PDB entry 8TOE | electron microscopy, 2.90 A resolution | chains H and J of the 9 polymer chains in the assembly

# Chain H
Protein: DNA-directed RNA polymerase subunit alpha
From: Escherichia coli (strain K12)
Notes: EC 2.7.7.6
UniProtKB: P0A7Z4 (RPOA_ECOLI); residues 1-329 here = UniProt positions 1-329
Chain sequence (329 residues; row label = number of the first residue in the row):
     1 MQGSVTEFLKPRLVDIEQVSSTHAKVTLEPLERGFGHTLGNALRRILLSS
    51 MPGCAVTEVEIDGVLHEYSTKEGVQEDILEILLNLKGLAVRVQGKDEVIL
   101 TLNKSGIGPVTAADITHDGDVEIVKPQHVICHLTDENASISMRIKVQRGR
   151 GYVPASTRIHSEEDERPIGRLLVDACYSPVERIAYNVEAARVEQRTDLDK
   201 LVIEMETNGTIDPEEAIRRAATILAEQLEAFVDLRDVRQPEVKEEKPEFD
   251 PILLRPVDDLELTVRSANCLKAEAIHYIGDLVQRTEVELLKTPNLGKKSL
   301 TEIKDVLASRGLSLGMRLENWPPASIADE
Unresolved in the structure: 1-3, 159-170, 235-329
Swiss-Prot annotation at these positions:
  - region: Glu162 to Glu165 (Required for interaction with Crp at class II promoters)
  - modified residue: Arg265 (ADP-ribosylarginine), Lys297 (N6-acetyllysine), Lys298 (N6-acetyllysine)
  - mutagenesis: Arg45 (R45C: In rpoA112; temperature-sensitive, blocks RNA polymerase assembly), Glu162 to Glu165 (5-fold decrease in CRP-class II promoter-dependent transcription), Glu165 (E165K: 5-fold decrease in CRP-class II promoter-dependent transcription), Arg191 (R191C: In rpoA101; temperature-sensitive)

# Chain J
Protein: DNA-directed RNA polymerase subunit beta'
From: Escherichia coli (strain K12)
Notes: EC 2.7.7.6
UniProtKB: P0A8T7 (RPOC_ECOLI); residues 1-1407 here = UniProt positions 1-1407
Chain sequence (1407 residues; each row starts with the number of its first residue):
     1 MKDLLKFLKAQTKTEEFDAIKIALASPDMIRSWSFGEVKKPETINYRTFK
    51 PERDGLFCARIFGPVKDYECLCGKYKRLKHRGVICEKCGVEVTQTKVRRE
   101 RMGHIELASPTAHIWFLKSLPSRIGLLLDMPLRDIERVLYFESYVVIEGG
   151 MTNLERQQILTEEQYLDALEEFGDEFDAKMGAEAIQALLKSMDLEQECEQ
   201 LREELNETNSETKRKKLTKRIKLLEAFVQSGNKPEWMILTVLPVLPPDLR
   251 PLVPLDGGRFATSDLNDLYRRVINRNNRLKRLLDLAAPDIIVRNEKRMLQ
   301 EAVDALLDNGRRGRAITGSNKRPLKSLADMIKGKQGRFRQNLLGKRVDYS
   351 GRSVITVGPYLRLHQCGLPKKMALELFKPFIYGKLELRGLATTIKAAKKM
   401 VEREEAVVWDILDEVIREHPVLLNRAPTLHRLGIQAFEPVLIEGKAIQLH
   451 PLVCAAYNADFDGDQMAVHVPLTLEAQLEARALMMSTNNILSPANGEPII
   501 VPSQDVVLGLYYMTRDCVNAKGEGMVLTGPKEAERLYRSGLASLHARVKV
   551 RITEYEKDANGELVAKTSLKDTTVGRAILWMIVPKGLPYSIVNQALGKKA
   601 ISKMLNTCYRILGLKPTVIFADQIMYTGFAYAARSGASVGIDDMVIPEKK
   651 HEIISEAEAEVAEIQEQFQSGLVTAGERYNKVIDIWAAANDRVSKAMMDN
   701 LQTETVINRDGQEEKQVSFNSIYMMADSGARGSAAQIRQLAGMRGLMAKP
   751 DGSIIETPITANFREGLNVLQYFISTHGARKGLADTALKTANSGYLTRRL
   801 VDVAQDLVVTEDDCGTHEGIMMTPVIEGGDVKEPLRDRVLGRVTAEDVLK
   851 PGTADILVPRNTLLHEQWCDLLEENSVDAVKVRSVVSCDTDFGVCAHCYG
   901 RDLARGHIINKGEAIGVIAAQSIGEPGTQLTMRTFHIGGAASRAAAESSI
   951 QVKNKGSIKLSNVKSVVNSSGKLVITSRNTELKLIDEFGRTKESYKVPYG
  1001 AVLAKGDGEQVAGGETVANWDPHTMPVITEVSGFVRFTDMIDGQTITRQT
  1051 DELTGLSSLVVLDSAERTAGGKDLRPALKIVDAQGNDVLIPGTDMPAQYF
  1101 LPGKAIVQLEDGVQISSGDTLARIPQESGGTKDITGGLPRVADLFEARRP
  1151 KEPAILAEISGIVSFGKETKGKRRLVITPVDGSDPYEEMIPKWRQLNVFE
  1201 GERVERGDVISDGPEAPHDILRLRGVHAVTRYIVNEVQDVYRLQGVKIND
  1251 KHIEVIVRQMLRKATIVNAGSSDFLEGEQVEYSRVKIANRELEANGKVGA
  1301 TYSRDLLGITKASLATESFISAASFQETTRVLTEAAVAGKRDELRGLKEN
  1351 VIVGRLIPAGTGYAYHQDRMRRRAAGEAPAAPQVTAEDASASLAELLNAG
  1401 LGGSDNE
Unresolved in the structure: 1-15, 932-947, 1127-1134, 1375-1407
Metal / ion sites: Zn2+ site 1: Cys72, Cys85, Cys88; Mg2+: Asp460, Asp462, Asp464; Zn2+ site 2: Cys814, Cys888, Cys898
Swiss-Prot annotation at these positions:
  - binding site (Zn(2+)): Cys70, Cys72, Cys85, Cys88, Cys814, Cys888, Cys895, Cys898
  - binding site (Mg(2+)): Asp460, Asp462, Asp464
  - modified residue: Lys983 (N6-acetyllysine)
  - mutagenesis: Gln504 (Q504P: Resistant to antibiotics salinamide A and B), Asn690 (N690D: Resistant to antibiotics salinamide A and B), Met697 (M697V: Resistant to antibiotics salinamide A and B), Ala735 (A735T: Resistant to antibiotics salinamide A and B), Arg738 (R738C/H/P/S: Resistant to antibiotics salinamide A and B), Ala748 (A748E: Resistant to antibiotics salinamide A and B), Pro758 (P758S/T: Resistant to antibiotics salinamide A and B), Phe763 (F763C: Resistant to antibiotics salinamide A and B), Ser775 (S775A: Resistant to antibiotics salinamide A and B), Ala779 (A779T/V: Resistant to antibiotics salinamide A and B), Arg780 (R780C: Resistant to antibiotics salinamide A and B), Gly782 (G782A/C: Resistant to antibiotics salinamide A and B), 1 further mutagenesis entry in UniProt

# Chain H / chain J interface
Residue-residue contacts - 23 pairs, chain H then chain J:
  Leu48(H) - Arg535(J)
  Leu48(H) - Arg538(J)
  Leu48(H) - Ser539(J)
  Glu80(H) - Arg551(J)
  Leu83(H) - Val526(J)  hydrophobic
  Leu83(H) - Leu527(J)
  Leu83(H) - Arg551(J)
  Asn84(H) - Arg551(J)  hydrogen bond
  Lys86(H) - Val526(J)  hydrogen bond (side chain-backbone)
  Lys86(H) - Thr528(J)
  Lys86(H) - Glu532(J)  salt bridge
  Tyr152(H) - Glu532(J)  hydrogen bond
  Tyr152(H) - Leu536(J)  hydrophobic
  Tyr152(H) - Leu541(J)  hydrophobic
  Pro154(H) - Leu541(J)  hydrophobic
  Glu181(H) - Arg535(J)  hydrogen bond (backbone-side chain)
  Arg182(H) - Glu534(J)  salt bridge
  Arg191(H) - Asp410(J)  salt bridge
  Arg191(H) - Asp413(J)  salt bridge
  Gln194(H) - Ala406(J)
  Thr196(H) - Lys370(J)
  Thr196(H) - Glu443(J)
  Glu206(H) - Lys531(J)  salt bridge
Also at the interface, not in a pair above, chain H (17 interface residues in all): Arg44, Leu79, Asp174, Val180
Also at the interface, not in a pair above, chain J (19 interface residues in all): Met525, Leu569

# Overview
17 residues of chain H face 19 of chain J across their interface; the contacts include 4 hydrogen bonds and 5
salt bridges. Polar pairs include Lys86(H)-Glu532(J), Arg182(H)-Glu534(J) and Arg191(H)-Asp410(J).
Chain H is DNA-directed RNA polymerase subunit alpha and chain J is DNA-directed RNA polymerase subunit beta',
both from Escherichia coli (strain K12); the structure, Escherichia coli RNA polymerase unwinding intermediate
(I1c) at the lambda PR promoter, was determined by electron microscopy, deposited together with 8TO1, 8TO6,
8TO8 and 8TOM.
